PDB entry 6ZJ2 | X-ray diffraction, 3.38 A resolution | chains A and G of the 4 polymer chains in the assembly

# Chain A
Molecule: Transcriptional regulatory protein RcsB
Organism: Salmonella enterica subsp. enterica serovar Typhimurium str. LT2
Reference sequence: P58663 (RCSB_SALTY); residues 1-216 here = UniProt positions 1-216
Chain sequence (216 residues; each row starts with the number of its first residue):
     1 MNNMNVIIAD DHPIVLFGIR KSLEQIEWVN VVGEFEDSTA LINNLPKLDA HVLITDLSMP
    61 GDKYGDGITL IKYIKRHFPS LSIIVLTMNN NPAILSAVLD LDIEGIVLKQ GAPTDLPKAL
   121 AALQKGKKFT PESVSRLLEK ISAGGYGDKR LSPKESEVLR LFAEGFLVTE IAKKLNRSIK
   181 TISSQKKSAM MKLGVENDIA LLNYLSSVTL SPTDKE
Unresolved in the structure: 1, 126-130, 209-216
Bound ions: Mg2+: Asp-11, Asp-56, Ser-58; beryllium trifluoride ion near Asp-56 (its only coordinating residue here)
Reported in the primary citation:
  - self-association interface (contacts with another copy of this molecule); pairs are residue here / residue on that copy: Gly-165/Asn-197, Leu-202/Leu-202
  - Mg2+ coordination: Asp-11
  - binding site for rprA promoter sequence: Lys-154, Thr-181, Ser-184
  - binding site for rprA promoter sequence (chain G): Glu-155, Thr-169, Lys-180, Ser-183
  - post-translational modification sites: Asp-56 (citing earlier work)
  - mutagenesis - L108A: abolished catalytic activity
  - mutagenesis - L108F: decreased catalytic activity
  - mutagenesis - L108A, L108F: abolished signaling
  - mutagenesis - D56A: decreased signaling
  - mutagenesis - M88A: decreased expression

# Chain G
Molecule: rprA promoter sequence
Organism: Salmonella enterica subsp. enterica serovar Typhimurium
Sequence (23 nucleotides; row label = number of the first residue in the row):
     1 CCTATTGAGA CGAATCTGAT CGG
Unresolved in the structure: 1

# How chain A and chain G interact
Contacting residue pairs (7; chain A residue first):
  Leu-167(A) / DA14(G)  phosphate contact
  Val-168(A) / DA14(G)  phosphate contact
  Thr-169(A) / DA13(G)  phosphate contact
  Thr-169(A) / DA14(G)  hydrogen bond to the phosphate
  Lys-180(A) / DT15(G)  base contact
  Ser-183(A) / DT15(G)  hydrogen bond to the phosphate
  Lys-187(A) / DT15(G)  salt bridge to the phosphate
Other interface residues (no listed pair), chain G (4 interface residues in all): DC16

# In short
Chain A and chain G form an interface of 6 and 4 residues respectively; the contacts include 2 hydrogen bonds
and 1 salt bridge. Among the polar pairs are Thr-169(A)/DA14(G), Ser-183(A)/DT15(G) and Lys-187(A)/DT15(G).
The paper reports a binding site for rprA promoter sequence (chain G) at Glu-155(A), Thr-169(A) and Lys-180(A)
among others; L108A and L108F of chain A abolish signaling; 4 substitutions were tested in all.
Here chain A is Transcriptional regulatory protein RcsB (Salmonella enterica subsp. enterica serovar
Typhimurium str. LT2) and chain G is rprA promoter sequence (Salmonella enterica subsp. enterica serovar
Typhimurium). Entry 6ZJ2 (Structure of RcsB from Salmonella enterica serovar Typhimurium bound to promoter
rprA in the presence of ...) was determined by X-ray diffraction together with 6ZII, 6ZIL and 6ZIX from the
same study.
